Entry 3HPM (X-ray diffraction, 2.80 A resolution); this record covers chain A.

== Chain A ==
Molecule: PRKCA-binding protein, 9-mer peptide of THE GLUR2 SUBUNIT
Organism: Rattus norvegicus
Notes: fragment: PICK1 PDZ domain
Reference sequence: Q6GQQ2 (Q6GQQ2_RAT); residue numbers follow UniProt; this construct covers 19-110
Sequence (111 residues; row label = number of the first residue in the row):
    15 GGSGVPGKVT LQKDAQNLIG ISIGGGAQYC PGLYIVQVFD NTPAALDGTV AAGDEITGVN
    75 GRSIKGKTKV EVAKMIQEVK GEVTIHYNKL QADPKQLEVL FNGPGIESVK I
Disordered / not traced: 15-17
Sequence notes: expression tag (15-18); engineered mutation Gly-46 (Cys in Q6GQQ2)
Reported in the primary citation:
  - self-association interface (contacts with another copy of this molecule); pairs are residue here / residue on that copy: Cys-44/Cys-44 (disulfide)

== Summary ==
The paper reports a self-association interface involving Cys-44.
Chain A is PRKCA-binding protein, 9-mer peptide of THE GLUR2 SUBUNIT (Rattus norvegicus); the structure,
Oxidized dimeric PICK1 PDZ C46G mutant in complex with the carboxyl tail peptide of GluR2, was determined by
X-ray diffraction (same publication as 3HPK).
